Entry 7NUY (X-ray diffraction, 1.65 A resolution); this record covers chain A.

# Chain A
Molecule: Proteinase K
From: Parengyodontium album
Notes: EC 3.4.21.64
UniProtKB: P06873 (PRTK_PARAQ); residues 1-279 here correspond to UniProt positions 106-384 (UniProt number = residue number + 105)
Sequence (279 residues; row label = number of the first residue in the row):
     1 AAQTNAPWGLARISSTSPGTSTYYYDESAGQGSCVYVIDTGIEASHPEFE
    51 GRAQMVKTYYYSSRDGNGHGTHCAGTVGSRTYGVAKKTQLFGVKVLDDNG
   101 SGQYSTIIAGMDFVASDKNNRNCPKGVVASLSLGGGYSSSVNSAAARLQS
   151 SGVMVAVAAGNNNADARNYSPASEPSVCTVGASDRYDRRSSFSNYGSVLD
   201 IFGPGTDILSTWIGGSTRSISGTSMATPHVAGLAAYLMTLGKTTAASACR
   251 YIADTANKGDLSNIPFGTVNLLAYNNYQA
Sequence notes: conflict Asp207 (Ser312 in P06873)
Disulfide bonds: Cys34-Cys123, Cys178-Cys249
Curated features (UniProtKB/Swiss-Prot):
  - active site (Charge relay system): Asp39, His69, Ser224
  - binding site (Ca(2+)): Thr16, Pro175, Val177, Asp200, Asp260

# Summary
From UniProt: 3 active-site residues and 5 Ca2+-binding residues.
Chain A is Proteinase K (Parengyodontium album); the structure, New polymorhp of proteinase K obtained by free
interface diffusion technique, was determined by X-ray diffraction together with 7NUZ from the same study.
